7U53 - chains H and J of the 10 polymer chains in the assembly; structure by electron microscopy, 4.00 A resolution.

# Chain H
Protein: Histone H2B type 1-C/E/F/G/I
From: Homo sapiens
Reference sequence: P62807 (H2B1C_HUMAN); residues 1-125 here correspond to UniProt positions 2-126 (UniProt number = residue number + 1)
Chain sequence (125 residues; each row starts with the number of its first residue):
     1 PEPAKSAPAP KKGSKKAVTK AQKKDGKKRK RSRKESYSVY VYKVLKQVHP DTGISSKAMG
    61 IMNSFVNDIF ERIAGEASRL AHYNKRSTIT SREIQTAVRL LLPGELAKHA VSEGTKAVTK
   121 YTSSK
Disordered / not traced: 1-31, 125
Swiss-Prot annotation at these positions:
  - modified residue: Pro-1 (N-acetylproline), Glu-2 (ADP-ribosyl glutamic acid), Lys-5 (N6-(2-hydroxyisobutyryl)lysine), Ser-6 (ADP-ribosylserine), Lys-11 (N6-(beta-hydroxybutyryl)lysine), Lys-12 (N6-(2-hydroxyisobutyryl)lysine), Ser-14 (Phosphoserine), Lys-15 (N6-acetyllysine), Lys-16 (N6-(beta-hydroxybutyryl)lysine), Lys-20 (N6-(2-hydroxyisobutyryl)lysine), Lys-23 (N6-(2-hydroxyisobutyryl)lysine), Lys-24 (N6-(2-hydroxyisobutyryl)lysine), Lys-34 (N6-(2-hydroxyisobutyryl)lysine), Glu-35 (PolyADP-ribosyl glutamic acid), Ser-36 (Phosphoserine), Lys-43 (N6-(2-hydroxyisobutyryl)lysine), Lys-46 (N6-(2-hydroxyisobutyryl)lysine), Lys-57 (N6,N6-dimethyllysine), Arg-79 (Dimethylated arginine), Lys-85 (N6,N6,N6-trimethyllysine) and 6 more in UniProt
  - glycosylation: Ser-112 (O-linked (GlcNAc) serine)
  - cross-link (Glycyl lysine isopeptide (Lys-Gly)): Lys-5 (interchain with G-Cter in SUMO2), Lys-20 (interchain with G-Cter in SUMO2), Lys-34 (interchain with G-Cter in ubiquitin), Lys-120 (interchain with G-Cter in ubiquitin)

# Chain J
Molecule: 147-nt DNA strand
Sequence (147 nucleotides; numbered 1 to 147; the number before each row is that of its first residue):
     1 ATCGGATGTA TATATCTGAC ACGTGCCTGG AGACTAGGGA GTAATCCCCT TGGCGGTTAA
    61 AACGCGGGGG ACAGCGCGTA CGTGCGTTTA AGCGGTGCTA GAGCTGTCTA CGACCAATTG
   121 AGCGGCCTCG GCACCGGGAT TCTCGAT
Disordered / not traced: 1-2, 147

# Interface between chain H and chain J
Contacting residue pairs (11; chain H residue first):
  Ser-32(H) / DC104(J)  hydrogen bond to the phosphate
  Arg-33(H) / DT28(J)  hydrogen bond to the phosphate
  Tyr-42(H) / DC22(J)  hydrogen bond to the phosphate
  Gly-53(H) / DA21(J)  phosphate contact
  Ile-54(H) / DA21(J)  phosphate contact
  Ser-55(H) / DC20(J)  phosphate contact
  Ser-56(H) / DC20(J)  hydrogen bond to the phosphate
  Arg-86(H) / DA40(J)  sugar contact
  Arg-86(H) / DG41(J)  salt bridge to the phosphate
  Ser-87(H) / DA40(J)  hydrogen bond to the phosphate
  Thr-88(H) / DA40(J)  hydrogen bond to the phosphate
Other interface residues (no listed pair), chain H (12 interface residues in all): Lys-85, Arg-92
Other interface residues (no listed pair), chain J (9 interface residues in all): DG29, DG39

# Summary
12 residues of chain H and 9 residues of chain J are in contact, with 6 hydrogen bonds and 1 salt bridge.
Polar pairs include Ser-32(H)/DC104(J), Arg-33(H)/DT28(J) and Tyr-42(H)/DC22(J).
Here chain H is Histone H2B type 1-C/E/F/G/I (Homo sapiens) and chain J is a 147-nt DNA strand. Entry 7U53
(Nucleosome core particle with AP-site at SHL0) was determined by electron microscopy (same publication as
7U50, 7U51 and 7U52).
